4UI0 - chains A and C of the 3 polymer chains in the assembly; structure by X-ray diffraction, 2.80 A resolution.

# Chain A
Name: Bone morphogenetic protein 2
From: Homo sapiens
Notes: fragment: c-terminal domain signaling domain, residues 283-396
UniProtKB: P12643 (BMP2_HUMAN); residue numbers follow UniProt; this construct covers 283-396
Sequence (114 residues; each row starts with the number of its first residue):
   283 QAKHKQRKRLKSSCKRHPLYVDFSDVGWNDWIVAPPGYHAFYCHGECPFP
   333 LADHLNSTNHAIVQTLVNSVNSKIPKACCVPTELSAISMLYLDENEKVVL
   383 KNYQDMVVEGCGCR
Not modelled in the structure: 283-292, 333-335
Disulfide bonds: Cys296-Cys361, Cys325-Cys393, Cys329-Cys395
Curated features (UniProtKB/Swiss-Prot):
  - glycosylation: Asn338 (N-linked (GlcNAc...) (high mannose) asparagine)
  - natural variant: Cys329 to Arg396 (deletion: In SSFSC1)
  - mutagenesis: Leu333 (L333P: Complete loss of type I receptor binding)

# Chain C
Name: Rgm domain family member B
From: Homo sapiens
Notes: fragment: n-terminal domain, residues 53-136
UniProtKB: Q6NW40 (RGMB_HUMAN); numbering as in UniProt (aligned over 53-136)
Sequence (96 residues; row label = number of the first residue in the row):
    50 ETGQCRIQKCTTDFVSLTSHLNSAVDGFDSEFCKALRAYAGCTQRTSKAC
   100 RGNLVYHSAVLGISDLMSQRNCSKDGPTSSTNPEVTHGTKHHHHHH
Not modelled in the structure: 50-52, 69-81, 122-145
Differences from the reference sequence: expression tag (50-52, 137-145)
Disulfide bonds: Cys54-Cys99, Cys59-Cys91, Cys82-Cys121
Curated features (UniProtKB/Swiss-Prot):
  - glycosylation: Asn120 (N-linked (GlcNAc...) asparagine)

# Interface between chain A and chain C
Residue-residue contacts (14):
  Val308(A) - Leu110(C)
  Trp310(A) - Leu103(C)  hydrophobic
  Trp310(A) - His106(C)
  Trp313(A) - Leu103(C)  hydrophobic
  Trp313(A) - His106(C)
  Met371(A) - Leu103(C)  hydrophobic
  Tyr373(A) - Arg100(C)
  Tyr373(A) - Gly101(C)
  Leu374(A) - Arg100(C)
  Asp375(A) - Arg100(C)  hydrogen bond (backbone-side chain)
  Glu376(A) - Arg100(C)
  Lys383(A) - Gly101(C)  hydrogen bond (side chain-backbone)
  Tyr385(A) - Gly101(C)  hydrogen bond (side chain-backbone)
  Tyr385(A) - Leu103(C)  hydrophobic
Also at the interface, not in a pair above, chain A (12 interface residues in all): Gly309, Met388
Also at the interface, not in a pair above, chain C (6 interface residues in all): Ser107

# Overview
12 residues of chain A face 6 of chain C across their interface; the contacts include 3 hydrogen bonds. Polar
pairs include Asp375(A)-Arg100(C), Lys383(A)-Gly101(C) and Tyr385(A)-Gly101(C). From UniProt: one mutagenesis
site on chain A.
Chain A is Bone morphogenetic protein 2 and chain C is Rgm domain family member B, both from Homo sapiens; the
structure, Crystal structure of the human RGMB-BMP2 complex, crystal form 2, was determined by X-ray
diffraction, deposited together with 4UHY, 4UI1 and 4UI2.
